8AB3 - chains B and C of the 4 polymer chains in the assembly; structure by X-ray diffraction, 2.62 A resolution.

[Chain B (and C)]
Protein: L-lactate dehydrogenase
Organism: Cyanobacterium aponinum
Notes: EC 1.1.1.27; chain C of this document is another copy of the same molecule, construct and numbering; everything in this record applies to it too
UniProtKB: K9Z684 (K9Z684_CYAAP); residues 3-333 here correspond to UniProt positions 1-331 (UniProt number = residue number - 2)
Sequence (337 residues; numbered 3 to 339; the number before each row is that of its first residue):
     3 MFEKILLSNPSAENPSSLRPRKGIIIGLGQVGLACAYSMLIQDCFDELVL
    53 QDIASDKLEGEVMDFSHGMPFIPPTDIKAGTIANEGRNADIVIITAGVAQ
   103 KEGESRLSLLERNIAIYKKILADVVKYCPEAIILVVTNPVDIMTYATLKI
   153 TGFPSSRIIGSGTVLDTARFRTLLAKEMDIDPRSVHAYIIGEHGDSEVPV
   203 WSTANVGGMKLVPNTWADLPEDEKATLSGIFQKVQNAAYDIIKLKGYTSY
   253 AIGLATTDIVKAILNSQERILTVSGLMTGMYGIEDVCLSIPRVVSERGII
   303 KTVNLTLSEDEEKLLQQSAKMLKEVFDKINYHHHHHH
Disordered / not traced: 3, 332-339 (chain C: 333-339)
Sequence notes: expression tag (334-339)
Ligand contacts:
  - 1,6-di-O-phosphono-beta-D-fructofuranose (FBP): Arg173, Arg185, Ser186, His188, Tyr190, Ile272
  - NADH (NAI; 1,4-dihydronicotinamide adenine dinucleotide): Ile28, Gly29, Leu30, Gly31, Gln32, Val33, Gly34, Gln53, Asp54, Ile55, Ala56, Thr97, Ala98, Gly99, Val100, Ala101, Gln102, Leu111, Asn115, Ile118, Ile122, Val138, Thr139, Asn140, Val142, Ser163, Leu167, His195, Tyr249, Thr250, Ile254
  - oxamic acid (OXM): Gln102, Arg108, Asn140, Leu167, Arg171, His195, Ala240, Thr250
From the paper describing this entry:
  - self-association interface (contacts with another copy of this molecule): Phe4, Ile7, Leu8, Leu9, Ser10, Asn11 to Arg23
  - binding site for oxamic acid: Arg171
  - binding site for 1,6-di-O-phosphono-beta-D-fructofuranose: Arg173, His188, Tyr190
  - mutagenesis - H188Q (Kd 1.1 mM): increased binding to pyruvate
  - mutagenesis - H188Q, Y190W: abolished catalytic activity on 1,6-di-O-phosphono-beta-D-fructofuranose
  - mutagenesis - Y190W (Km = 10 mM): unchanged binding to pyruvate

[Interface between chain B and chain C]
Contacting residue pairs (108; chain B residue first):
  Phe4(B) - Leu176(C)  hydrophobic
  Phe4(B) - Glu179(C)
  Phe4(B) - Met180(C)  hydrophobic
  Phe4(B) - Leu229(C)  hydrophobic
  Ile7(B) - Val208(C)  hydrophobic
  Ile7(B) - Lys212(C)
  Leu8(B) - Met180(C)  hydrophobic
  Leu8(B) - Ile182(C)  hydrophobic
  Leu35(B) - Tyr252(C)
  Ala36(B) - Tyr39(C)
  Tyr39(B) - Ala36(C)
  Tyr39(B) - Tyr39(C)  hydrophobic
  Tyr39(B) - Tyr252(C)  hydrogen bond (side chain-backbone)
  Tyr39(B) - Gly255(C)
  Tyr39(B) - Leu256(C)
  Ile43(B) - Ile43(C)  hydrophobic
  Ile43(B) - Gln44(C)
  Ile43(B) - Leu256(C)  hydrophobic
  Gln44(B) - Ile43(C)
  Asp58(B) - Leu246(C)
  Lys59(B) - Leu246(C)
  Glu61(B) - Leu246(C)
  Gly62(B) - Ile243(C)
  Gly62(B) - Leu246(C)
  Gly62(B) - Lys247(C)
  Glu63(B) - Lys247(C)  salt bridge
  Glu63(B) - Tyr252(C)
  Met65(B) - Ile243(C)  hydrophobic
  Asp66(B) - Lys247(C)  salt bridge
  Asp66(B) - Thr250(C)
  Asp66(B) - Ser251(C)  hydrogen bond (side chain-backbone)
  Asp66(B) - Tyr252(C)  hydrogen bond (side chain-backbone)
  Asp66(B) - Ala253(C)
  Phe67(B) - Tyr252(C)  hydrophobic
  Ser68(B) - Thr174(C)  hydrogen bond (backbone-side chain)
  His69(B) - Ala170(C)
  His69(B) - Arg171(C)  hydrogen bond
  His69(B) - Ile243(C)
  His69(B) - Ala253(C)
  Gly70(B) - Ala253(C)
  Gly70(B) - Leu256(C)
  Pro72(B) - Ala170(C)
  Pro72(B) - Thr174(C)
  Pro72(B) - Pro184(C)  hydrophobic
  Pro72(B) - Arg185(C)
  Phe73(B) - Val166(C)  hydrophobic
  Phe73(B) - Ala170(C)  hydrophobic
  Phe73(B) - Leu256(C)  hydrophobic
  Phe73(B) - Ala257(C)  hydrophobic
  Phe73(B) - Asp260(C)
  Ile74(B) - Arg185(C)
  Pro75(B) - Arg185(C)
  Pro76(B) - Asp183(C)
  Pro76(B) - Arg185(C)
  Val166(B) - Phe73(C)  hydrophobic
  Ala170(B) - His69(C)
  Ala170(B) - Pro72(C)
  Ala170(B) - Phe73(C)  hydrophobic
  Arg171(B) - His69(C)  hydrogen bond
  Thr174(B) - Ser68(C)
  Thr174(B) - Pro72(C)
  Leu176(B) - Phe4(C)  hydrophobic
  Glu179(B) - Phe4(C)
  Met180(B) - Phe4(C)  hydrophobic
  Met180(B) - Leu8(C)  hydrophobic
  Ile182(B) - Leu8(C)  hydrophobic
  Asp183(B) - Pro76(C)
  Pro184(B) - Met71(C)  hydrophobic
  Pro184(B) - Pro72(C)  hydrophobic
  Arg185(B) - Pro72(C)
  Arg185(B) - Ile74(C)
  Arg185(B) - Pro75(C)
  Arg185(B) - Pro76(C)
  Val208(B) - Ile7(C)  hydrophobic
  Met211(B) - Ile7(C)  hydrophobic
  Lys212(B) - Ile7(C)
  Leu213(B) - Phe4(C)  hydrophobic
  Glu225(B) - Met3(C)
  Leu229(B) - Phe4(C)  hydrophobic
  Ile243(B) - Gly62(C)
  Ile243(B) - Met65(C)  hydrophobic
  Ile243(B) - Asp66(C)
  Ile243(B) - His69(C)
  Leu246(B) - Asp58(C)
  Leu246(B) - Lys59(C)
  Leu246(B) - Glu61(C)
  Leu246(B) - Gly62(C)
  Lys247(B) - Gly62(C)
  Lys247(B) - Glu63(C)  salt bridge
  Lys247(B) - Asp66(C)  salt bridge
  Thr250(B) - Asp66(C)
  Ser251(B) - Asp66(C)  hydrogen bond (backbone-side chain)
  Tyr252(B) - Leu35(C)
  Tyr252(B) - Tyr39(C)  hydrogen bond (backbone-side chain)
  Tyr252(B) - Glu63(C)
  Tyr252(B) - Asp66(C)  hydrogen bond (backbone-side chain)
  Tyr252(B) - Phe67(C)  hydrophobic
  Ala253(B) - Asp66(C)  hydrogen bond (backbone-side chain)
  Ala253(B) - His69(C)
  Ala253(B) - Gly70(C)
  Gly255(B) - Tyr39(C)
  Leu256(B) - Tyr39(C)
  Leu256(B) - Ile43(C)  hydrophobic
  Leu256(B) - Gly70(C)
  Leu256(B) - Phe73(C)  hydrophobic
  Leu256(B) - Ile74(C)  hydrophobic
  Ala257(B) - Phe73(C)  hydrophobic
  Asp260(B) - Phe73(C)
Other interface residues (no listed pair), chain B (59 interface residues in all): Ser40, Met71, Ile232, Lys235, Ala239, Tyr249, Lys263
Other interface residues (no listed pair), chain C (59 interface residues in all): Lys6, Ser40, Arg173, Met211, Leu213, Ile232, Ala239, Tyr249

[Overview]
Chain B and chain C each contribute 59 residues to their interface, with 10 hydrogen bonds and 4 salt bridges.
Polar pairs include Glu63(B)-Lys247(C), Asp66(B)-Lys247(C) and Tyr39(B)-Tyr252(C). From the paper: a binding
site for 1,6-di-O-phosphono-beta-D-fructofuranose at Arg173(B), His188(B) and Tyr190(B); H188Q and Y190W of
chain B abolish catalytic activity on 1,6-di-O-phosphono-beta-D-fructofuranose.
Both chains are L-lactate dehydrogenase (Cyanobacterium aponinum). Entry 8AB3 (Crystal Structure of the
Lactate Dehydrogenase of Cyanobacterium Aponinum in complex with oxamate, NADH and FBP) was determined by
X-ray diffraction (same publication as 8AB2).
